Entry 9GFW (X-ray diffraction, 1.07 A resolution); this record covers chain A.

# Chain A
Molecule: Carbonic anhydrase 2
Source organism: Homo sapiens
Notes: EC 4.2.1.1
Reference sequence: P00918 (CAH2_HUMAN); the author numbering skips numbers that UniProt does not, so the offset changes along the chain: 1-125 = UniProt 1-125; 127-261 = UniProt 126-260
Chain sequence (260 residues; row label = number of the first residue in the row; note: 1 number in that range is skipped by the numbering (no residue carries it; nothing is unmodelled there)):
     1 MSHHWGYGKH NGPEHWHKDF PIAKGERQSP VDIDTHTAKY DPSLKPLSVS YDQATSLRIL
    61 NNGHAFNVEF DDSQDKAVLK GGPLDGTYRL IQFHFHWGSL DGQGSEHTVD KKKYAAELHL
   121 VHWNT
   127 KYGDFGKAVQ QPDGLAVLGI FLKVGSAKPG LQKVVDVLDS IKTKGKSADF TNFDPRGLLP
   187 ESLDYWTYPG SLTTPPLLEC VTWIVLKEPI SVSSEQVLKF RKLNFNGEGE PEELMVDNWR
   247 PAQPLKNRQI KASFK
Unresolved in the structure: 1-2
Metal / ion sites: Zn2+: H94, H96, H119 (together with (4-methylphenyl)-tris(oxidanyl)boron); mercuribenzoic acid Hg: Q137, E205, C206
Residues lining bound ligands:
  - (4-methylphenyl)-tris(oxidanyl)boron (A1IKU): Q92, H94, H96, E106, H119, V121, F131, V143, S197, L198, T199, T200, W209
  - mercuribenzoic acid (MBO): V135, Q136, Q137, P138, E205, C206
UniProt features mapped onto this chain:
  - active site: H64 (Proton donor/acceptor)
  - binding site (Zn(2+)): H94, H96, H119
  - binding site (substrate): T199, T200
  - site: Y7 (Fine-tunes the proton-transfer properties of H-64), N62 (Fine-tunes the proton-transfer properties of H-64), N67 (Fine-tunes the proton-transfer properties of H-64), Q92 (Involved in the binding of some activators, including histamine and L-histidine)
  - modified residue: S2 (N-acetylserine), S166 (Phosphoserine), S173 (Phosphoserine)
Reported in the primary citation:
  - binding site for (4-methylphenyl)-tris(oxidanyl)boron: T199

# In short
Chain A binds (4-methylphenyl)-tris(oxidanyl)boron and mercuribenzoic acid. The Zn2+ site is built by H94, H96
and H119. Q137, E205 and C206 form the mercuribenzoic acid Hg site. From UniProt: active-site residue H64, 3
Zn2+-binding residues and substrate-binding residues T199 and T200. From the paper: a binding site for
(4-methylphenyl)-tris(oxidanyl)boron at T199.
Chain A is Carbonic anhydrase 2 (Homo sapiens); the structure, HUMAN CARBONIC ANHYDRASE II IN COMPLEX WITH
4-methylphenyl-boronic acid at pH 7.4, was determined by X-ray diffraction (same publication as 9GFV and
9GFX).
